Entry 9FGF (electron microscopy, 2.90 A resolution); this record covers chains B and C of the 5 polymer chains in the assembly.

[Chain B]
Molecule: Gamma-aminobutyric acid receptor subunit beta-3
Organism: Homo sapiens
UniProt: P28472 (GBRB3_HUMAN), isoform P28472-2; residues -24 to 448 here correspond to UniProt positions 1-473 (UniProt number = residue number + 25)
Amino-acid sequence (473 residues; numbered -24 to 448; the number before each row is that of its first residue; numbers below 1 keep their minus sign (Met-24 is residue -24)):
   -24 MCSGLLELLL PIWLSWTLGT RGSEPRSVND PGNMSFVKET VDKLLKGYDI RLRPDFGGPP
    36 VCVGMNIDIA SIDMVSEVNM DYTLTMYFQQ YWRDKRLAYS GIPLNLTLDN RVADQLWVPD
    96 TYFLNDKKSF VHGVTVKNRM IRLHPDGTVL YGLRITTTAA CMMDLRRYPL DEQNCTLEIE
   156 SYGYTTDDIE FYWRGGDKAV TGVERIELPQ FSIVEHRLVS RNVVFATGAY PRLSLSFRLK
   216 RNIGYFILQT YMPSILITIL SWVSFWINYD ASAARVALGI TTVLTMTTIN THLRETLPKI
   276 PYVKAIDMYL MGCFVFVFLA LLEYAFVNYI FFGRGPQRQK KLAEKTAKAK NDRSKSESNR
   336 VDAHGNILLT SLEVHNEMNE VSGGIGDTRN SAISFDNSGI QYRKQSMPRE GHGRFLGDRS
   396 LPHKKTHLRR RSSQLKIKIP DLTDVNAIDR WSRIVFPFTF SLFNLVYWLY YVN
Disordered / not traced: -24 to 9, 314-417, 448
UniProt features mapped onto this chain:
  - binding site (benzamidine): Asp95 to Tyr97, Glu155 to Tyr157, Phe200
  - binding site (4-aminobutanoate): Tyr97, Glu155, Tyr157, Thr202
  - binding site (histamine): Tyr97, Ser156, Tyr157, Thr202
  - glycosylation (N-linked (GlcNAc...) asparagine): Asn8, Asn80, Asn149
Disulfide bonds: Cys136-Cys150
Glycans and other covalent adducts: N-acetylglucosamine (NAG) linked to Asn80; glycan linked to Asn149

[Chain C]
Molecule: Gamma-aminobutyric acid receptor subunit gamma-2
Organism: Homo sapiens
UniProt: P18507 (GBRG2_HUMAN), isoform P18507-2; residues -38 to 436 here correspond to UniProt positions 1-475 (UniProt number = residue number + 39)
Amino-acid sequence (495 residues; row label = number of the first residue in the row; numbers below 1 keep their minus sign (Met-38 is residue -38)):
   -38 MSSPNIWSTG SSVYSTPVFS QKMTVWILLL LSLYPGFTSQ KSDDDYEDYA SNKTWVLTPK
    22 VPEGDVTVIL NNLLEGYDNK LRPDIGVKPT LIHTDMYVNS IGPVNAINME YTIDIFFAQT
    82 WYDRRLKFNS TIKVLRLNSN MVGKIWIPDT FFRNSKKADA HWITTPNRML RIWNDGRVLY
   142 TLRLTIDAEC QLQLHNFPMD EHSCPLEFSS YGYPREEIVY QWKRSSVEVG DTRSWRLYQF
   202 SFVGLRNTTE VVKTTSGDYV VMSVYFDLSR RMGYFTIQTY IPCTLIVVLS WVSFWINKDA
   262 VPARTSLGIT TVLTMTTLST IARKSLPKVS YVTAMDLFVS VCFIFVFSAL VEYGTLHYFV
   322 SNRKPSKDKD KKKKNPLLRM FSFKAPTIDI RPRSATIQMN NATHLQERDE EYGYECLDGK
   382 DCASFFCCFE DCRTGAWRHG RIHIRIAKMD SYARIFFPTA FCLFNLVYWV SYLYLGGSGG
   442 SGGSGKTETS QVAPA
Disordered / not traced: -38 to 25, 325-405, 437-456
Sequence notes: expression tag (437-456)
UniProt features mapped onto this chain:
  - region: Arg394 to Asp411 (Interaction with GABARAP)
  - glycosylation (N-linked (GlcNAc...) asparagine): Asn13, Asn90, Asn208
Disulfide bonds: Cys151-Cys165
Glycans and other covalent adducts: N-acetylglucosamine (NAG) linked to Asn208

[How chain B and chain C interact]
Contacting residue pairs - 88 pairs, chain B then chain C:
  Lys13(B) with Asp39(C), salt bridge; Leu42(C)
  Asp17(B) with Asp39(C)
  Leu20(B) with Lys41(C)
  Asp48(B) with Lys117(C), salt bridge
  Met49(B) with Asn69(C)
  Tyr62(B) with Phe112(C); Arg114(C); Tyr172(C), hydrophobic
  Leu79(B) with Gly47(C)
  Thr82(B) with Gly173(C); Tyr174(C)
  Leu83(B) with Lys41(C); Tyr174(C)
  Asp84(B) with Lys41(C), hydrogen bond (backbone-backbone); Tyr174(C)
  Arg86(B) with Asn40(C); Gly104(C), hydrogen bond (side chain-backbone)
  Val87(B) with Lys41(C)
  Gln90(B) with Lys41(C), hydrogen bond
  His107(B) with Ser116(C); Lys117(C)
  Val109(B) with Thr111(C); Phe112(C); Ala119(C); Asp120(C); Ala121(C); Leu145(C), hydrophobic
  Thr110(B) with Pro109(C); Thr111(C), hydrogen bond (side chain-backbone); Arg129(C); Leu145(C)
  Val111(B) with Asp110(C)
  Asn113(B) with Phe112(C); Tyr172(C)
  Arg114(B) with Tyr172(C)
  Met115(B) with Tyr172(C), hydrophobic; Gly173(C)
  Arg117(B) with Gly173(C), hydrogen bond (side chain-backbone); Pro175(C); Ser217(C), hydrogen bond (side chain-backbone); Tyr220(C), hydrogen bond
  Gly127(B) with Tyr172(C)
  Leu128(B) with Tyr172(C), hydrogen bond (backbone-side chain)
  Arg129(B) with Phe112(C); Phe113(C), hydrogen bond (side chain-backbone); Ser116(C), hydrogen bond (side chain-backbone); Tyr172(C), hydrogen bond (backbone-side chain)
  Glu182(B) with Gln152(C)
  Pro184(B) with Lys289(C); Val290(C), hydrophobic
  Gln185(B) with Lys289(C)
  Asn217(B) with Ser291(C)
  Gly219(B) with Ser291(C)
  Tyr220(B) with Arg284(C); Lys289(C); Val290(C); Ser291(C), hydrogen bond (backbone-side chain)
  Leu223(B) with Asp297(C); Ser301(C)
  Gln224(B) with Asp297(C), hydrogen bond
  Leu231(B) with Phe304(C), hydrophobic; Phe308(C)
  Ile232(B) with Val273(C), hydrophobic; Phe304(C), hydrophobic
  Leu235(B) with Val273(C), hydrophobic; Phe308(C), hydrophobic; Leu311(C), hydrophobic
  Trp241(B) with Tyr319(C); Asn323(C)
  Ile242(B) with His318(C)
  Asn243(B) with His318(C), hydrogen bond (backbone-side chain)
  Ala248(B) with Pro263(C), hydrophobic
  Ala249(B) with Val262(C), hydrophobic; Thr266(C)
  Leu253(B) with Thr266(C); Ile270(C), hydrophobic
  Thr256(B) with Ile270(C)
  Thr257(B) with Ile270(C)
  Leu259(B) with Leu274(C), hydrophobic
  Thr260(B) with Leu274(C); Thr277(C)
  Thr263(B) with Leu274(C)
  Ile264(B) with Thr277(C)
  His267(B) with Thr281(C)
  Thr271(B) with Lys289(C), hydrogen bond (backbone-side chain)
  Arg428(B) with Tyr319(C); Asn323(C)
Also at the interface, not in a pair above, chain B (64 interface residues in all): Val12, Val16, Gln64, Leu81, Phe105, Leu125, Thr131, Ile218, Ile234, Val238, Ala246, Ala252, Leu272, Pro273
Also at the interface, not in a pair above, chain C (60 interface residues in all): Gly37, Ile46, Ile68, Met70, Phe78, Ile106, Leu143, Thr216, Pro288, Val293, Ile305, Val312, Gly315

[Overview]
The interface between chain B and chain C involves 64 residues on one side and 60 on the other; the contacts
include 15 hydrogen bonds and 2 salt bridges. Polar pairs include Lys13(B)-Asp39(C), Asp48(B)-Lys117(C) and
Arg86(B)-Gly104(C). N-acetylglucosamine is covalently linked to Asn80(B).
Here chain B is Gamma-aminobutyric acid receptor subunit beta-3 and chain C is Gamma-aminobutyric acid
receptor subunit gamma-2, both from Homo sapiens. Entry 9FGF (Cryo-EM structure of the full-length
alpha1beta3gamma2 GABA(A) receptor in Saposin A nanodisc in the long-lived symmetric ...) was determined by
electron microscopy.
